PDB entry 2NLJ | X-ray diffraction, 2.52 A resolution | chains B and C of the 3 polymer chains in the assembly

Chain B:
Protein: antibody Fab fragment heavy chain
Organism: Mus musculus
Notes: antibody fragment or engineered binder
Sequence (219 residues; row label = number of the first residue in the row):
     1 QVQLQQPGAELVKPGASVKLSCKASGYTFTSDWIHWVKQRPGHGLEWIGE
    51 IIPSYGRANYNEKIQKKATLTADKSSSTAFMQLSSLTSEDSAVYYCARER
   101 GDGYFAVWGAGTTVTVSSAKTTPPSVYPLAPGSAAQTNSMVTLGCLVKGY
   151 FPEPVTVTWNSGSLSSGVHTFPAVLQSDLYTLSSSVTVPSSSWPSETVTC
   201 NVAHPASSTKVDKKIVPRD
Disordered / not traced: 219
Cystine bridges: C22-C96, C145-C200

Chain C:
Protein: Voltage-gated potassium channel
Organism: Streptomyces lividans
UniProtKB: P0A334 (KCSA_STRLI); residues 1-124 here = UniProt positions 1-124
Sequence (124 residues; each row starts with the number of its first residue):
     1 MAPMLSGLLARLVKLLLGRHGSALHWRAAGAATVLLVIVLLAGSYLAVLA
    51 ERGAPGAQLITYPRALWWSVETATTVGYGDLYPVTLWGRCVAVVVVVAGI
   101 TSFGLVTAALATWFVGREQERRGH
Disordered / not traced: 1-21
Construct notes: engineered mutation C90 (Leu in P0A334), V96 (Met in P0A334)
Bound ions: K+ site 1 near T75 (its only coordinating residue here); K+ site 2 near G77 (its only coordinating residue here)
Residues lining bound ligands: diacyl glycerol (DGA): L41, P63, L66, W67, V70, V84, L86, R89, V93
Curated features (UniProtKB/Swiss-Prot):
  - motif: T75 to D80 (Selectivity filter)
  - mutagenesis: E71 (E71A: Prevents channel inactivation)
Reported in the primary citation:
  - mutagenesis - M96V: abolished binding to K+

Chain B / chain C interface:
Pairs across the interface (20; chain B residue first):
  T30(B) with Y45(C)
  S31(B) with Y62(C), hydrogen bond (backbone-side chain)
  W33(B) with R52(C); Y62(C), hydrogen bond
  E50(B) with R52(C), salt bridge
  I52(B) with Y45(C); L49(C), hydrophobic; Y62(C)
  S54(B) with Y45(C), hydrogen bond
  R57(B) with L49(C), hydrogen bond (side chain-backbone); R52(C), hydrogen bond (side chain-backbone)
  N59(B) with R52(C), hydrogen bond (side chain-backbone); G53(C)
  E62(B) with P55(C)
  E99(B) with R52(C), salt bridge
  G101(B) with R52(C); T61(C); Y62(C), hydrogen bond (backbone-backbone)
  D102(B) with T61(C)
  G103(B) with T61(C)
Interface residues without a listed pair, chain B (16 interface residues in all): H35, Y55, R100
Interface residues without a listed pair, chain C (10 interface residues in all): V48, A50, P63

Summary:
16 residues of chain B and 10 residues of chain C are in contact; the contacts include 7 hydrogen bonds and 2
salt bridges. Polar contacts include E50(B)-R52(C), E99(B)-R52(C) and S31(B)-Y62(C). Ligands of chain C:
diacyl glycerol. From the paper: M96V of chain C abolishes binding to K+.
Here chain B is antibody Fab fragment heavy chain (Mus musculus) and chain C is Voltage-gated potassium
channel (Streptomyces lividans). Entry 2NLJ (Potassium Channel KcsA(M96V)-Fab complex in KCl) was determined
by X-ray diffraction together with 2ITC and 2ITD from the same study.
